PDB entry 9ESO | X-ray diffraction, 2.40 A resolution | chains A and B

[Chain A]
Molecule: Cyclin-dependent kinase 2
Organism: Homo sapiens
Notes: EC 2.7.11.22
UniProtKB: P24941 (CDK2_HUMAN); residue numbers follow UniProt; this construct covers 1-298
Sequence (302 residues; numbered -3 to 298; the number before each row is that of its first residue; numbers below 1 keep their minus sign (Gly-3 is residue -3)):
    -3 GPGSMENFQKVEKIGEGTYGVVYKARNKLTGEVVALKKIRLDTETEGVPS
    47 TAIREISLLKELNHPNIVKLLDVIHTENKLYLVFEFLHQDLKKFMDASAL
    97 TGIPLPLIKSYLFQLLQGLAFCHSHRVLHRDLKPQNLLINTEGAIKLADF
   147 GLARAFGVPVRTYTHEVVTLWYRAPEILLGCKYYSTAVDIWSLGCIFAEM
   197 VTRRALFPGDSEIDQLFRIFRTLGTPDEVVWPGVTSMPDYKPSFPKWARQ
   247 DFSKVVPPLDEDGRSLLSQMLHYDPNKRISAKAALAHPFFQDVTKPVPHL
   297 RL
Modified / non-standard residues: Thr160 (phosphothreonine; TPO)
Construct notes: expression tag (-3 to 0)
Small-molecule neighbours: (4-bromo-1H-pyrazol-1-yl)acetic acid (W3A): Met1, Phe4, Gln5, Lys6, Val17, Tyr19, Ala21, Leu32, Lys34, Tyr77
Curated features (UniProtKB/Swiss-Prot):
  - active site: Asp127 (Proton acceptor)
  - binding site (ATP): Ile10 to Val18, Lys33, Glu81 to Leu83, Asp86, Lys129 to Asn132, Asp145
  - binding site (Mg(2+)): Asn132, Asp145
  - site (CDK7 binding): Lys9, Lys88, Lys89, Leu166
  - modified residue: Met1 (N-acetylmethionine), Lys6 (N6-acetyllysine), Thr14 (Phosphothreonine), Tyr15 (Phosphotyrosine), Tyr19 (Phosphotyrosine), Thr160 (Phosphothreonine)
  - natural variant: Pro45 (P45L: In a glioblastoma multiforme sample)
  - mutagenesis: Lys9 (K9F: Reduced phosphorylation by CAK), Thr14 (T14A: 2-fold increase in activity), Tyr15 (Y15F: 2-fold increase in activity), Lys88 to Lys89 (Reduced phosphorylation by CAK), Thr160 (T160A: Abolishes activity), Leu166 (L166R: Reduced phosphorylation by CAK and reduced kinase activity)

[Chain B]
Molecule: Cyclin-A2
Organism: Bos taurus
UniProtKB: P30274 (CCNA2_BOVIN); residues 172-432 here correspond to UniProt positions 170-430 (UniProt number = residue number - 2)
Sequence (268 residues; each row starts with the number of its first residue):
   171 GVNEVPDYHEDIHTYLREMEVKCKPKVGYMKKQPDITNSMRAILVDWLVE
   221 VGEEYKLQNETLHLAVNYIDRFLSSMSVLRGKLQLVGTAAMLLASKFEEI
   271 YPPEVAEFVYITDDTYTKKQVLRMEHLVLKVLAFDLAAPTINQFLTQYFL
   321 HQQPANCKVESLAMFLGELSLIDADPYLKYLPSVIAAAAFHLALYTVTGQ
   371 SWPESLVQKTGYTLETLKPCLLDLHQTYLRAPQHAQQSIREKYKNSKYHG
   421 VSLLNPPETLNVHHHHHH
Not modelled in the structure: 433-438
Construct notes: expression tag (171, 433-438)
Small-molecule neighbours:
  - (4-bromo-1H-pyrazol-1-yl)acetic acid (W3A), molecule 1: Met210, Ile213, Leu214, Arg250, Gly251, Leu253, Gln254
  - (4-bromo-1H-pyrazol-1-yl)acetic acid (W3A), molecule 2: Ile213, Leu214, Trp217, Glu220, Gln254, Ile281, Asp283

[Interface between chain A and chain B]
Pairs across the interface (74; chain A residue first):
  Thr41(A) with Lys288(B), hydrogen bond (backbone-side chain)
  Glu42(A) with Lys266(B), hydrogen bond (backbone-side chain); Glu274(B); Val275(B), hydrogen bond (side chain-backbone)
  Gly43(A) with Lys266(B); Leu292(B); Glu295(B)
  Val44(A) with Lys266(B), hydrogen bond (backbone-side chain); Glu295(B), hydrogen bond (backbone-side chain); Leu299(B), hydrophobic
  Ser46(A) with Lys266(B)
  Ile49(A) with Leu263(B), hydrophobic; Lys266(B); Leu306(B), hydrophobic
  Arg50(A) with Lys266(B); Phe267(B), hydrogen bond (side chain-backbone); Glu269(B), hydrogen bond (side chain-backbone)
  Ile52(A) with Phe304(B), hydrophobic
  Ser53(A) with Phe267(B); Phe304(B); Leu306(B)
  Lys56(A) with Ala303(B), hydrogen bond (side chain-backbone); Asp305(B), salt bridge
  Glu57(A) with Tyr185(B), hydrogen bond; Asp305(B); Ala307(B)
  His71(A) with His296(B), hydrogen bond
  Thr72(A) with His296(B)
  Glu73(A) with Arg293(B), salt bridge
  Ala116(A) with Tyr178(B)
  His119(A) with Tyr178(B); Ile182(B)
  Ser120(A) with Tyr178(B); Asp181(B), hydrogen bond; Ile182(B)
  His121(A) with Tyr185(B)
  Arg122(A) with Ile182(B); Tyr185(B); Leu186(B); Ala307(B), hydrogen bond (side chain-backbone)
  Arg150(A) with Phe267(B); Glu268(B), salt bridge
  Ala151(A) with Phe267(B), hydrophobic
  Phe152(A) with Val175(B), hydrophobic; Ile182(B), hydrophobic
  Val154(A) with Glu174(B); Val175(B), hydrophobic; Thr316(B), hydrogen bond (backbone-side chain); Gln317(B), hydrogen bond (backbone-backbone)
  Pro155(A) with Asn173(B); Thr316(B)
  Val156(A) with Asn173(B), hydrogen bond (backbone-backbone)
  Arg157(A) with Gln228(B), hydrogen bond; Glu230(B); Glu268(B), salt bridge
  Thr158(A) with Ile270(B)
  Tyr159(A) with Ile270(B)
  Thr160(A) with Glu269(B); Ile270(B)
  Tyr179(A) with Asn173(B)
  Ser181(A) with Val172(B), hydrogen bond (side chain-backbone); Asn173(B); Val175(B)
  Thr182(A) with Val172(B); Val175(B)
  Pro271(A) with Val172(B)
  Asn272(A) with Gly171(B); Val172(B), hydrogen bond (side chain-backbone)
  Ser276(A) with Asp177(B), hydrogen bond; Tyr178(B)
  Ala277(A) with Tyr178(B), hydrogen bond (backbone-side chain)
  Lys278(A) with Asp177(B), hydrogen bond (side chain-backbone); Tyr178(B), hydrogen bond (backbone-side chain); Asp181(B), salt bridge
Other interface residues (no listed pair), chain A (43 interface residues in all): Leu54, Val69, Leu76, Tyr180, Ala183, Ala279
Other interface residues (no listed pair), chain B (39 interface residues in all): His179, Met189, Lys300, Gln313, Leu320

[Summary]
43 residues of chain A face 39 of chain B across their interface; the contacts include 22 hydrogen bonds and 5
salt bridges. Polar contacts include Lys56(A)-Asp305(B), Glu73(A)-Arg293(B) and Arg150(A)-Glu268(B). Bound to
chain A: (4-bromo-1H-pyrazol-1-yl)acetic acid. Chain B binds (4-bromo-1H-pyrazol-1-yl)acetic acid.
Here chain A is Cyclin-dependent kinase 2 (Homo sapiens) and chain B is Cyclin-A2 (Bos taurus). Entry 9ESO
(CDK2-cyclin A in complex with FragLite 27) was determined by X-ray diffraction together with 9ESJ, 9ESK,
9ESL, 9ESN, 9ESP, 9ESQ and 21 further entries from the same study.
